4YM6 - chains F and J of the 10 polymer chains in the assembly; structure by X-ray diffraction, 3.51 A resolution.

[Chain F]
Name: Histone H4
Organism: Homo sapiens
UniProt: P62805 (H4_HUMAN); residues 0-102 here correspond to UniProt positions 1-103 (UniProt number = residue number + 1)
Amino-acid sequence (106 residues; numbered -3 to 102; the number before each row is that of its first residue; numbers below 1 keep their minus sign (Gly-3 is residue -3)):
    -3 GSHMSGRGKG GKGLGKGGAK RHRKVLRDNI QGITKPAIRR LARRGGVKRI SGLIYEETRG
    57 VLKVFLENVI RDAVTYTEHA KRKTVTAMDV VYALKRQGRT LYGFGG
Unresolved in the structure: -3 to 18
Sequence notes: expression tag (-3 to -1)
Swiss-Prot annotation at these positions:
  - DNA-binding region: Lys16 to Lys20
  - modified residue: Ser1 (N-acetylserine), Arg3 (Asymmetric dimethylarginine), Lys5 (N6-(2-hydroxyisobutyryl)lysine), Lys8 (N6-(2-hydroxyisobutyryl)lysine), Lys12 (N6-(2-hydroxyisobutyryl)lysine), Lys16 (N6-(2-hydroxyisobutyryl)lysine), Lys20 (N6,N6,N6-trimethyllysine), Lys31 (N6-(2-hydroxyisobutyryl)lysine), Lys44 (N6-(2-hydroxyisobutyryl)lysine), Ser47 (Phosphoserine), Tyr51 (Phosphotyrosine), Lys59 (N6-(2-hydroxyisobutyryl)lysine), Lys77 (N6-(2-hydroxyisobutyryl)lysine), Lys79 (N6-(2-hydroxyisobutyryl)lysine), Thr80 (Phosphothreonine), Tyr88 (Phosphotyrosine), Lys91 (N6-(2-hydroxyisobutyryl)lysine)
  - cross-link (Glycyl lysine isopeptide (Lys-Gly)): Lys12 (interchain with G-Cter in SUMO2), Lys20 (interchain with G-Cter in SUMO2), Lys31 (interchain with G-Cter in SUMO2), Lys59 (interchain with G-Cter in SUMO2), Lys79 (interchain with G-Cter in SUMO2), Lys91 (interchain with G-Cter in SUMO2)

[Chain J]
Molecule: 145-nt DNA strand
Sequence (145 nucleotides; numbered 146 to 290; the number before each row is that of its first residue):
   146 ATCAATATCC ACCTGCAGAT TCTACCAAAA GTGTATTTGG AAACTGCTCC ATCAAAAGGC
   206 ATGTTCAGCT GAATTCAGCT GAACATGCCT TTTGATGGAG CAGTTTCCAA ATACACXTTG
   266 GTAGAATCTG CAGGTGGATA TTGAT
Modified / non-standard residues: T64 ((6-4)photoproduct) at position 262

[Chain F / chain J interface]
Contacting residue pairs - 9 pairs, chain F then chain J:
  Arg19(F) - DT197(J)  salt bridge to the phosphate
  Thr30(F) - DA206(J)  phosphate contact
  Thr30(F) - DT207(J)  phosphate contact
  Pro32(F) - DA206(J)  phosphate contact
  Pro32(F) - DT207(J)  phosphate contact
  Arg36(F) - DA206(J)  salt bridge to the phosphate
  Arg45(F) - DT215(J)  hydrogen bond to the phosphate
  Arg45(F) - DG216(J)  sugar contact
  Lys77(F) - DA186(J)  salt bridge to the phosphate
Also at the interface, not in a pair above, chain F (7 interface residues in all): Lys31
Also at the interface, not in a pair above, chain J (7 interface residues in all): DA196

[Overview]
Chain F and chain J each contribute 7 residues to their interface; the contacts include 1 hydrogen bond and 3
salt bridges. Polar pairs include Arg45(F)-DT215(J), Arg19(F)-DT197(J) and Arg36(F)-DA206(J). Curated
annotation (UniProt) lists a DNA-binding region on chain F.
Here chain F is Histone H4 (Homo sapiens) and chain J is a 145-nt DNA strand. Entry 4YM6 (Crystal structure of
the human nucleosome containing 6-4PP (outside)) was determined by X-ray diffraction, deposited together with
4YM5.
